4PKF - chains A and B of the 3 polymer chains in the assembly; structure by X-ray diffraction, 2.00 A resolution.

== Chain A ==
Name: TutD
Source organism: Thauera aromatica
Notes: EC 4.1.99.11
Reference sequence: O68395 (O68395_THAAR); residues 2-865 here correspond to UniProt positions 1-864 (UniProt number = residue number - 1)
Amino-acid sequence (878 residues; each row starts with the number of its first residue):
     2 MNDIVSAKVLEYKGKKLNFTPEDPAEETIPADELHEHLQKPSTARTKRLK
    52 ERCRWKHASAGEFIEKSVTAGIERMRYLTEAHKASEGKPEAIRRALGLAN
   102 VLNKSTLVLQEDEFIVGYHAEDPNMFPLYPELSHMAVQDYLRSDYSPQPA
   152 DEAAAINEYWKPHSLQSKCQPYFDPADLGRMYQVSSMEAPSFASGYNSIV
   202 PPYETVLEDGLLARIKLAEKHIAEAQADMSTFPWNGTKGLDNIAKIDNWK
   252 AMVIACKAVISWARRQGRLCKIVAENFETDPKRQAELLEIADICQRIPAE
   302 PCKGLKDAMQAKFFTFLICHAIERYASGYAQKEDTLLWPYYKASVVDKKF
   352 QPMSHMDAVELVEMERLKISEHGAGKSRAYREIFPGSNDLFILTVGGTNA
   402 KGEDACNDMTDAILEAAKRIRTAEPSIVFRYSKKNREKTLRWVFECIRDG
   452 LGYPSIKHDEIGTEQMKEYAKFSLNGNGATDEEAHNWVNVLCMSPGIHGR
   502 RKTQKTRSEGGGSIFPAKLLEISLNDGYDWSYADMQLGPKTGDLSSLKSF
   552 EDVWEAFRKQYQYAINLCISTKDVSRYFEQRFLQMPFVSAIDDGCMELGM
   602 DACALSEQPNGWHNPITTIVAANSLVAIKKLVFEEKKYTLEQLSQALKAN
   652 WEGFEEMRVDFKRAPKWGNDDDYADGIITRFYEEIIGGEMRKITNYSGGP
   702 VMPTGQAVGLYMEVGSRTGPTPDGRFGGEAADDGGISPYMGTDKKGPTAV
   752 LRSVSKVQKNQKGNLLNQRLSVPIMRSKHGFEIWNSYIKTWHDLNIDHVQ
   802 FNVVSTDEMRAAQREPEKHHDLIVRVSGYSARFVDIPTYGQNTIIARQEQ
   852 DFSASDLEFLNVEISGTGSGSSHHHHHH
Not modelled in the structure: 2-8, 866-879
Sequence notes: variant Ile789 (Met788 in O68395); expression tag (866-879)

== Chain B ==
Name: TutG
Source organism: Thauera aromatica
Notes: EC 4.1.99.11
Reference sequence: O68396 (O68396_THAAR); residue numbers follow UniProt; this construct covers 1-81
Amino-acid sequence (81 residues; row label = number of the first residue in the row):
     1 MEGSNMETGQNLQNQPHTEVGTARPCRSCKWQTPDPTDPHRGQCTANRHA
    51 MGGVWKRWLRDVENTTCSRHEEGKLSFRDHV
Not modelled in the structure: 1-12
Ion coordination: 4Fe-4S cluster Fe: Cys26, Cys29, Cys44, Cys67
Small-molecule neighbours: 4Fe-4S cluster (SF4): Pro16, Cys26, Cys29, Trp31, Gln32, Cys44, Ala46, Leu59, Thr66, Cys67, Arg69, His70
From the paper describing this entry:
  - 4Fe-4S cluster coordination: Cys44

== Chain A / chain B interface ==
Residue-residue contacts (73):
  Ala61(A) - His80(B)
  Ala61(A) - Val81(B)
  Ile65(A) - Phe77(B)  hydrophobic
  Met136(A) - Thr37(B)
  Met136(A) - Asp38(B)
  Met136(A) - Pro39(B)
  Gln139(A) - Pro39(B)
  Gln139(A) - His40(B)  hydrogen bond
  Asp140(A) - Pro34(B)
  Asp140(A) - Pro39(B)
  Arg143(A) - Arg27(B)
  Arg143(A) - Pro39(B)  hydrogen bond (side chain-backbone)
  Arg143(A) - His40(B)
  Arg143(A) - Glu63(B)  salt bridge
  Asp145(A) - Lys74(B)
  Tyr183(A) - Asp35(B)
  Tyr183(A) - Thr37(B)  hydrogen bond (backbone-side chain)
  Gln184(A) - Trp58(B)
  Val185(A) - Pro36(B)  hydrophobic
  Val185(A) - Thr37(B)
  Ala190(A) - Thr37(B)
  Arg379(A) - Thr33(B)
  Arg379(A) - Pro34(B)
  Arg379(A) - Asp35(B)
  Arg379(A) - Pro36(B)
  Ala380(A) - Pro36(B)  hydrogen bond (backbone-backbone)
  Glu383(A) - Pro36(B)
  Glu383(A) - Gln43(B)  hydrogen bond
  Trp531(A) - Trp55(B)  hydrophobic
  Ser532(A) - Trp55(B)
  Ser532(A) - Lys56(B)
  Ser532(A) - Arg57(B)  hydrogen bond (backbone-side chain)
  Tyr533(A) - Gln43(B)
  Tyr533(A) - Lys56(B)
  Tyr533(A) - Arg57(B)
  Tyr533(A) - Trp58(B)  hydrogen bond (backbone-backbone)
  Ala534(A) - Trp58(B)  hydrophobic
  Ala534(A) - Arg60(B)  hydrogen bond (backbone-side chain)
  Asp535(A) - Arg60(B)  hydrogen bond (backbone-side chain)
  Met536(A) - Arg60(B)
  Asn651(A) - His49(B)
  Asn651(A) - Trp55(B)
  Met713(A) - Val81(B)
  Glu714(A) - Lys56(B)  salt bridge
  Glu714(A) - Val81(B)
  Ser717(A) - Val54(B)
  Ser717(A) - Lys56(B)  hydrogen bond (backbone-backbone)
  Ser717(A) - Val81(B)
  Arg718(A) - Pro36(B)
  Arg718(A) - Gln43(B)  hydrogen bond
  Gly720(A) - Trp55(B)
  Pro721(A) - Trp55(B)
  Phe727(A) - His49(B)
  Phe727(A) - Met51(B)  hydrophobic
  Gly728(A) - Gly53(B)
  Gly728(A) - Trp55(B)
  Gly729(A) - Gly53(B)
  Gly729(A) - Val54(B)  hydrogen bond (backbone-backbone)
  Gly729(A) - Trp55(B)
  Glu730(A) - Met51(B)
  Glu730(A) - Gly53(B)
  Pro817(A) - Arg78(B)
  Val835(A) - Phe77(B)
  Val835(A) - Arg78(B)  hydrogen bond (backbone-side chain)
  Asp836(A) - Phe77(B)
  Pro838(A) - Phe77(B)
  Pro838(A) - Arg78(B)
  Pro838(A) - His80(B)
  Pro838(A) - Val81(B)
  Thr839(A) - Arg78(B)  hydrogen bond (backbone-backbone)
  Tyr840(A) - Gly52(B)
  Tyr840(A) - Val54(B)  hydrophobic
  Tyr840(A) - Val81(B)  hydrophobic
Interface residues without a listed pair, chain A (43 interface residues in all): Ser60, Glu63, Ala194, Thr719, Ile837, Gln842
Interface residues without a listed pair, chain B (27 interface residues in all): Val62
Interface features reported in the paper:
  - interface residues, chain A: Arg55(A)

== Summary ==
Chain A and chain B form an interface of 43 and 27 residues respectively; the contacts include 14 hydrogen
bonds and 2 salt bridges. Polar contacts include Arg143(A)-Glu63(B), Glu714(A)-Lys56(B) and
Gln139(A)-His40(B). Ligands of chain B: 4Fe-4S cluster. The paper reports the interface residue Arg55(A);
4Fe-4S cluster coordination by Cys44(B).
Chain A is TutD and chain B is TutG, both from Thauera aromatica; the structure, Benzylsuccinate synthase
alpha-beta-gamma complex, was determined by X-ray diffraction (same publication as 4PKC).
